PDB entry 6JFV | X-ray diffraction, 2.60 A resolution | chains A and B

# Chain A
Molecule: Keratin, type I cytoskeletal 14
Source organism: Homo sapiens
UniProtKB: P02533 (K1C14_HUMAN); residue numbers follow UniProt; this construct covers 327-421
Amino-acid sequence (95 residues; numbered 327 to 421; the number before each row is that of its first residue):
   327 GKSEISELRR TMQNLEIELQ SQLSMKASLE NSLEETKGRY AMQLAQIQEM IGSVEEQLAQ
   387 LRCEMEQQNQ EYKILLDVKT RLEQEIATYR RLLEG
Unresolved in the structure: 420-421
Differences from the reference sequence: engineered mutation Ala367 (Cys in P02533)
What the authors report for this chain:
  - self-association interface (contacts with another copy of this molecule): Ile331 to Glu361, Arg365, Tyr366, Gln372, Gln394, Glu397, Arg407
  - disease-associated variants - E411K, R417P, L418V (citing earlier work)

# Chain B
Molecule: Keratin, type II cytoskeletal 5
Source organism: Homo sapiens
UniProtKB: P13647 (K2C5_HUMAN); residue numbers follow UniProt; this construct covers 379-476
Amino-acid sequence (98 residues; row label = number of the first residue in the row):
   379 LRNTKHEISE MNRMIQRLRA EIDNVKKQCA NLQNAIADAE QRGELALKDA RNKLAELEEA
   439 LQKAKQDMAR LLREYQELMN TKLALDVEIA TYRKLLEG
Unresolved in the structure: 379-381
What the authors report for this chain:
  - self-association interface (contacts with another copy of this molecule): Glu385 to Val403, Gln411, Asn412, Glu437, Gln444, Arg451
  - disease-associated variants - K404E, R471C, E475K, G476D (citing earlier work)

# Chain A / chain B interface
Residue-residue contacts (88):
  Glu330(A) - Ile386(B)
  Ile331(A) - Ile386(B)  hydrophobic
  Leu334(A) - Met389(B)  hydrophobic
  Leu334(A) - Asn390(B)
  Leu334(A) - Ile393(B)
  Arg335(A) - Met389(B)
  Thr337(A) - Ile393(B)
  Met338(A) - Met389(B)
  Met338(A) - Met392(B)  hydrophobic
  Met338(A) - Ile393(B)  hydrophobic
  Met338(A) - Leu396(B)
  Leu341(A) - Ile393(B)  hydrophobic
  Leu341(A) - Leu396(B)  hydrophobic
  Leu341(A) - Arg397(B)
  Leu341(A) - Ile400(B)
  Glu342(A) - Leu396(B)
  Glu344(A) - Ile400(B)
  Glu344(A) - Lys404(B)  salt bridge
  Leu345(A) - Leu396(B)  hydrophobic
  Leu345(A) - Ile400(B)
  Gln348(A) - Ile400(B)
  Gln348(A) - Val403(B)
  Gln348(A) - Lys404(B)
  Met351(A) - Cys407(B)  hydrophobic
  Lys352(A) - Val403(B)
  Lys352(A) - Gln406(B)
  Lys352(A) - Cys407(B)
  Lys352(A) - Leu410(B)
  Leu355(A) - Cys407(B)  hydrophobic
  Leu355(A) - Leu410(B)  hydrophobic
  Leu355(A) - Ile414(B)
  Ser358(A) - Ile414(B)
  Leu359(A) - Ala413(B)
  Leu359(A) - Ile414(B)  hydrophobic
  Leu359(A) - Ala417(B)  hydrophobic
  Thr362(A) - Ala417(B)
  Tyr366(A) - Glu418(B)
  Tyr366(A) - Gly421(B)
  Tyr366(A) - Glu422(B)  hydrogen bond
  Tyr366(A) - Leu425(B)  hydrophobic
  Gln369(A) - Leu425(B)
  Leu370(A) - Ala424(B)
  Leu370(A) - Leu425(B)
  Leu370(A) - Ala428(B)  hydrophobic
  Ile373(A) - Leu425(B)  hydrophobic
  Ile373(A) - Ala428(B)  hydrophobic
  Ile373(A) - Arg429(B)
  Met376(A) - Leu432(B)
  Ile377(A) - Ala428(B)
  Ile377(A) - Leu432(B)
  Ile377(A) - Leu435(B)  hydrophobic
  Val380(A) - Leu435(B)  hydrophobic
  Val380(A) - Glu436(B)
  Glu381(A) - Leu435(B)
  Gln383(A) - Leu439(B)
  Leu384(A) - Ala438(B)
  Leu384(A) - Leu439(B)  hydrophobic
  Leu387(A) - Ala442(B)  hydrophobic
  Leu387(A) - Lys443(B)
  Glu390(A) - Met446(B)
  Met391(A) - Asp445(B)
  Met391(A) - Met446(B)  hydrophobic
  Gln394(A) - Met446(B)
  Gln394(A) - Leu450(B)
  Asn395(A) - Leu449(B)
  Glu397(A) - Tyr453(B)
  Tyr398(A) - Glu452(B)
  Tyr398(A) - Tyr453(B)
  Tyr398(A) - Leu456(B)
  Leu401(A) - Tyr453(B)  hydrophobic
  Leu401(A) - Leu456(B)  hydrophobic
  Leu401(A) - Met457(B)  hydrophobic
  Leu402(A) - Leu456(B)
  Val404(A) - Lys460(B)
  Lys405(A) - Leu463(B)
  Leu408(A) - Lys460(B)
  Leu408(A) - Leu463(B)  hydrophobic
  Leu408(A) - Asp464(B)
  Glu409(A) - Leu463(B)
  Glu411(A) - Ile467(B)
  Glu411(A) - Arg471(B)  salt bridge
  Ile412(A) - Leu463(B)  hydrophobic
  Ile412(A) - Ile467(B)  hydrophobic
  Ile412(A) - Tyr470(B)  hydrophobic
  Tyr415(A) - Ile467(B)  hydrophobic
  Tyr415(A) - Arg471(B)
  Tyr415(A) - Leu474(B)  hydrophobic
  Arg416(A) - Glu466(B)  salt bridge
Also at the interface, not in a pair above, chain A (49 interface residues in all): Leu349, Glu356, Arg388, Leu418, Leu419
Also at the interface, not in a pair above, chain B (49 interface residues in all): Glu385, Glu399, Lys431

# Summary
The chain A/chain B interface involves 49 residues from each chain; the contacts include 1 hydrogen bond and 3
salt bridges. Among the polar pairs are Glu344(A)-Lys404(B), Glu411(A)-Arg471(B) and Arg416(A)-Glu466(B). From
the paper: a self-association interface involving Ile331(A), Arg365(A) and Glu385(B) among others.
Here chain A is Keratin, type I cytoskeletal 14 and chain B is Keratin, type II cytoskeletal 5, both from Homo
sapiens. Entry 6JFV (The crystal structure of 2B-2B complex from keratins 5 and 14 (C367A mutant of K14)) was
determined by X-ray diffraction.
